PDB entry 6BDF | electron microscopy, 2.80 A resolution | chains B and T of the 28 polymer chains in the assembly

== Chain B (and T) ==
Molecule: Proteasome subunit beta
Source organism: Thermoplasma acidophilum
Notes: EC 3.4.25.1; chain T of this document is another copy of the same molecule, construct and numbering; everything in this record applies to it too
Reference sequence: P28061 (PSB_THEAC); residues -7 to 203 here correspond to UniProt positions 1-211 (UniProt number = residue number + 8)
Amino-acid sequence (211 residues; each row starts with the number of its first residue; numbers below 1 keep their minus sign (Met-7 is residue -7)):
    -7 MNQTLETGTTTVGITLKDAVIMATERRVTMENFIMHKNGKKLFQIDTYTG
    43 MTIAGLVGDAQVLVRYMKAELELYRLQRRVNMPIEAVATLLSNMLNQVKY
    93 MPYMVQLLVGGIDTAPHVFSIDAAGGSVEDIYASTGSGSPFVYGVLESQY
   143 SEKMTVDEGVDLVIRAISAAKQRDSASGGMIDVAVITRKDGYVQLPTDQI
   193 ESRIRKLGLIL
Unresolved in the structure: -7 to 0, 202-203
Curated features (UniProtKB/Swiss-Prot):
  - active site: Thr1 (Nucleophile)
Reported in the primary citation:
  - conformationally variable residues (side-chain flip): Met14

== Interface between chain B and chain T ==
Pairs across the interface (20):
  Tyr124(B) - Arg165(T)  hydrogen bond
  Pro132(B) - Pro132(T)
  Pro132(B) - Phe133(T)
  Phe133(B) - Pro132(T)
  Phe133(B) - Tyr135(T)  hydrophobic
  Phe133(B) - Gly136(T)
  Tyr135(B) - Phe133(T)  hydrophobic
  Tyr135(B) - Arg165(T)
  Gly136(B) - Phe133(T)
  Gly136(B) - Val137(T)
  Val137(B) - Gly136(T)
  Glu139(B) - Gln164(T)
  Glu139(B) - Arg165(T)  salt bridge
  Ser140(B) - Gln141(T)  hydrogen bond
  Gln141(B) - Ser140(T)  hydrogen bond
  Gln141(B) - Gln141(T)
  Gln164(B) - Glu139(T)
  Arg165(B) - Tyr124(T)  hydrogen bond
  Arg165(B) - Tyr135(T)
  Arg165(B) - Glu139(T)  salt bridge
Other interface residues (no listed pair), chain B (13 interface residues in all): Arg157, Ala161
Other interface residues (no listed pair), chain T (13 interface residues in all): Arg157, Ala161

== In short ==
Chain B and chain T each contribute 13 residues to their interface; the contacts include 4 hydrogen bonds and
2 salt bridges. Among the polar pairs are Glu139(B)-Arg165(T), Tyr124(B)-Arg165(T) and Ser140(B)-Gln141(T).
From UniProt: active-site residue Thr1(B) on chain B. From the paper: conformational variability at Met14(B).
Both chains are Proteasome subunit beta (Thermoplasma acidophilum). Entry 6BDF (2.8 A resolution
reconstruction of the Thermoplasma acidophilum 20S proteasome using cryo-electron microscopy) was determined
by electron microscopy.
